Entry 9IOL (electron microscopy, 3.46 A resolution); this record covers chains A and D of the 5 polymer chains in the assembly.

Chain A:
Name: X-ray repair cross-complementing protein 5
Source organism: Homo sapiens
Notes: EC 3.6.4.-
UniProt: P13010 (XRCC5_HUMAN); numbering as in UniProt (aligned over 1-732)
Sequence (732 residues; row label = number of the first residue in the row):
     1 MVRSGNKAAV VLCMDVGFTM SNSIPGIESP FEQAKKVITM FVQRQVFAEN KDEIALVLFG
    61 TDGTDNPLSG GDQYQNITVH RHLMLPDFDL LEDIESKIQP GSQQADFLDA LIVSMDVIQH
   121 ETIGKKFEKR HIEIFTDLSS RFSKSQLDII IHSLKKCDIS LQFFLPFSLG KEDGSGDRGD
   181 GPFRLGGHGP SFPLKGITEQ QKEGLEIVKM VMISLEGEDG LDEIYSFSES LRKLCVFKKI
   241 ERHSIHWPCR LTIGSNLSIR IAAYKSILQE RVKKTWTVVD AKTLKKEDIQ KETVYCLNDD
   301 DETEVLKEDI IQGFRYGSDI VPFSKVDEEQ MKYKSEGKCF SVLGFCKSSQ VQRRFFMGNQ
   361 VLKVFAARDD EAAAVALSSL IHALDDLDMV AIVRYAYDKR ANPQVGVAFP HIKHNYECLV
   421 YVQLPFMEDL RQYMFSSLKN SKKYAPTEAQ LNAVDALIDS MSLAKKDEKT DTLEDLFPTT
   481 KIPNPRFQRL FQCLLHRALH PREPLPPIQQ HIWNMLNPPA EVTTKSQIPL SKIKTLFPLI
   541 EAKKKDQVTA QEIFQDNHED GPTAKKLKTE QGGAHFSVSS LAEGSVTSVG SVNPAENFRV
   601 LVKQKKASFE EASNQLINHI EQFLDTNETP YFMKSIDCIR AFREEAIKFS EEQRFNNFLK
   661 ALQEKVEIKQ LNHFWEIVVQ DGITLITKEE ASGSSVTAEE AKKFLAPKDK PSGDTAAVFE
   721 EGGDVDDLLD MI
Not modelled in the structure: 1-5, 171-195, 543-732
Small-molecule neighbours:
  - (2S)-2-hydroxypropanoic acid (2OP): Lys413, His414, Asn415
  - inositol hexakisphosphate (IHP): Lys363, His411, Lys413, His414, Tyr416, Thr480, Lys481
Swiss-Prot annotation at these positions:
  - region: Leu138 to Leu165 (Leucine-zipper)
  - motif: Glu720 to Leu728 (EEXXXDL motif)
  - modified residue: Lys144 (N6-acetyllysine), Ser255 (Phosphoserine), Ser258 (Phosphoserine), Lys265 (N6-acetyllysine), Ser318 (Phosphoserine), Lys332 (N6-acetyllysine), Thr535 (Phosphothreonine), Ser577 (Phosphoserine), Ser579 (Phosphoserine), Ser580 (Phosphoserine), Lys660 (N6-acetyllysine), Lys665 (N6-acetyllysine), Thr715 (Phosphothreonine)
  - cross-link (Glycyl lysine isopeptide (Lys-Gly)): Lys195 (interchain with G-Cter in SUMO2), Lys532 (interchain with G-Cter in SUMO2), Lys534 (interchain with G-Cter in SUMO2), Lys566 (interchain with G-Cter in SUMO2), Lys568 (interchain with G-Cter in SUMO2), Lys669 (interchain with G-Cter in SUMO2), Lys688 (interchain with G-Cter in SUMO2)
  - mutagenesis: Glu720 to Glu721 (Abolishes interaction with PRKDC and its recruitment to sites of DNA damage), Asp726 to Asp727 (Abolishes interaction with PRKDC and its recruitment to sites of DNA damage)

Chain D:
Molecule: 23-nt DNA strand
Sequence (23 nucleotides; each row starts with the number of its first residue; numbers below 1 keep their minus sign (DG-2 is residue -2)):
    -2 GCGAGGTCGA CGAATCGGCA GCG
Not modelled in the structure: -2 to 0

How chain A and chain D interact:
Residue-residue contacts (7):
  His246(A) - DC16(D)  phosphate contact
  Arg271(A) - DC8(D)  salt bridge to the phosphate
  Thr275(A) - DG9(D)  phosphate contact
  Arg400(A) - DC13(D)  hydrogen bond to the phosphate
  Arg400(A) - DG14(D)  salt bridge to the phosphate
  Arg431(A) - DC5(D)  salt bridge to the phosphate
  Arg486(A) - DC8(D)  salt bridge to the phosphate
Other interface residues (no listed pair), chain A (8 interface residues in all): Lys126, Trp276
Other interface residues (no listed pair), chain D (8 interface residues in all): DA7, DG18

Summary:
Chain A and chain D each contribute 8 residues to their interface; the contacts include 1 hydrogen bond and 4
salt bridges. Polar pairs include Arg400(A)-DC13(D), Arg271(A)-DC8(D) and Arg400(A)-DG14(D). Bound to chain A:
inositol hexakisphosphate and (2S)-2-hydroxypropanoic acid.
Chain A is X-ray repair cross-complementing protein 5 (Homo sapiens) and chain D is a 23-nt DNA strand; the
structure, Cryo-EM structure of the complex of DNA, Ku70/80, and laXLF, was determined by electron microscopy.
